Entry 8OQM (X-ray diffraction, 3.20 A resolution); this record covers chains C and D of the 4 polymer chains in the assembly.

Chain C (and D):
Name: Putative acyltransferase Rv0859
From: Mycobacterium tuberculosis H37Rv
Notes: EC 2.3.1.-; chain D of this document is another copy of the same molecule, construct and numbering; everything in this record applies to it too
UniProt: O53871 (Y0859_MYCTU); numbering as in UniProt (aligned over 1-403)
Amino-acid sequence (403 residues; numbered 1 to 403; the number before each row is that of its first residue):
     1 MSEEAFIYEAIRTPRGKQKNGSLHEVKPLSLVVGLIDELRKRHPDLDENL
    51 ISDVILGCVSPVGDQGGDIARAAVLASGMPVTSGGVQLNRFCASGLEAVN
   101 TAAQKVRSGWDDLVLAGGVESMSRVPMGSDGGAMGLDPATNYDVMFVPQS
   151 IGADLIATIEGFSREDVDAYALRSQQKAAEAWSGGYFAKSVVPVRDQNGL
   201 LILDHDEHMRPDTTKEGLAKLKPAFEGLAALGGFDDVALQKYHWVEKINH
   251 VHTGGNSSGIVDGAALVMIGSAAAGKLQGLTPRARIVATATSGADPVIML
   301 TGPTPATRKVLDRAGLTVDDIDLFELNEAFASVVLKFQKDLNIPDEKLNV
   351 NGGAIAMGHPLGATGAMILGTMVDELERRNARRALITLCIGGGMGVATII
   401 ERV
Not modelled in the structure: 1, 224-231 (chain D: 225-231)

How chain C and chain D interact:
Pairs across the interface (115):
  Ser2(C) - Met1(D)
  Ser2(C) - Ser2(D)
  Lys27(C) - Asp137(D)  salt bridge
  Leu29(C) - Ala133(D)  hydrophobic
  Leu29(C) - Thr140(D)
  Ser52(C) - Thr291(D)
  Asp53(C) - Arg90(D)  salt bridge
  Pro61(C) - Pro61(D)  hydrophobic
  Pro61(C) - Asp130(D)
  Val62(C) - Val62(D)  hydrophobic
  Val62(C) - Asp130(D)
  Gly63(C) - Asp130(D)  hydrogen bond (backbone-backbone)
  Gly63(C) - Gly132(D)  hydrogen bond (backbone-backbone)
  Gly66(C) - Asp130(D)
  Gly66(C) - Gly132(D)
  Gly66(C) - Ala133(D)
  Gly67(C) - Phe91(D)
  Gly67(C) - Asp130(D)  hydrogen bond (backbone-side chain)
  Gly67(C) - Gly132(D)
  Gly67(C) - Met134(D)
  Asp68(C) - Asn89(D)
  Asp68(C) - Arg90(D)
  Asp68(C) - Phe91(D)
  Arg71(C) - Gly392(D)  hydrogen bond (side chain-backbone)
  Arg71(C) - Gly393(D)
  Arg71(C) - Met394(D)
  Ala72(C) - Met134(D)  hydrophobic
  Leu75(C) - Met134(D)  hydrophobic
  Leu75(C) - Val144(D)  hydrophobic
  Val81(C) - Gly293(D)
  Val81(C) - Ala294(D)
  Val81(C) - Pro296(D)
  Val81(C) - Gly393(D)
  Thr82(C) - Ser292(D)
  Thr82(C) - Gly293(D)
  Gly84(C) - Arg90(D)
  Gly84(C) - Met394(D)
  Gly85(C) - Arg90(D)
  Gly85(C) - Met394(D)
  Val86(C) - Asn89(D)
  Val86(C) - Arg90(D)
  Gln87(C) - Gln87(D)
  Gln87(C) - Leu88(D)
  Gln87(C) - Asn89(D)  hydrogen bond (backbone-backbone)
  Leu88(C) - Gln87(D)
  Leu88(C) - Leu88(D)  hydrophobic
  Asn89(C) - Asp68(D)
  Asn89(C) - Val86(D)
  Asn89(C) - Gln87(D)  hydrogen bond (backbone-backbone)
  Arg90(C) - Asp53(D)  salt bridge
  Arg90(C) - Asp68(D)
  Arg90(C) - Gly84(D)
  Arg90(C) - Gly85(D)
  Arg90(C) - Val86(D)
  Phe91(C) - Gly67(D)
  Phe91(C) - Asp68(D)
  Glu97(C) - Lys105(D)  salt bridge
  Thr101(C) - Thr101(D)
  Thr101(C) - Lys105(D)  hydrogen bond
  Gln104(C) - Gln104(D)
  Gln104(C) - Lys105(D)  hydrogen bond
  Gln104(C) - Ser108(D)
  Gln104(C) - Trp110(D)
  Gln104(C) - Asp111(D)
  Lys105(C) - Glu97(D)  salt bridge
  Lys105(C) - Thr101(D)  hydrogen bond
  Lys105(C) - Gln104(D)  hydrogen bond
  Arg107(C) - Met1(D)  hydrogen bond (backbone-backbone)
  Arg107(C) - Ser108(D)  hydrogen bond (side chain-backbone)
  Arg107(C) - Trp110(D)
  Ser108(C) - Met1(D)
  Ser108(C) - Gln104(D)
  Ser108(C) - Arg107(D)  hydrogen bond (backbone-side chain)
  Gly109(C) - Met1(D)
  Trp110(C) - Gln104(D)
  Trp110(C) - Arg107(D)
  Trp110(C) - Ile286(D)  hydrophobic
  Trp110(C) - Val287(D)
  Trp110(C) - Ala288(D)  hydrophobic
  Trp110(C) - Thr289(D)
  Trp110(C) - Arg313(D)  hydrogen bond (backbone-side chain)
  Asp111(C) - Gln104(D)  hydrogen bond
  Asp130(C) - Pro61(D)
  Asp130(C) - Val62(D)
  Asp130(C) - Gly63(D)  hydrogen bond (backbone-backbone)
  Asp130(C) - Gly66(D)
  Asp130(C) - Gly67(D)  hydrogen bond (side chain-backbone)
  Gly132(C) - Gly63(D)  hydrogen bond (backbone-backbone)
  Gly132(C) - Gly66(D)
  Gly132(C) - Gly67(D)
  Ala133(C) - Leu29(D)  hydrophobic
  Ala133(C) - Gly66(D)
  Met134(C) - Ala72(D)  hydrophobic
  Met134(C) - Leu75(D)  hydrophobic
  Asp137(C) - Lys27(D)  salt bridge
  Ala139(C) - Lys27(D)
  Thr140(C) - Leu29(D)
  Val144(C) - Leu75(D)  hydrophobic
  Ile286(C) - Trp110(D)  hydrophobic
  Val287(C) - Trp110(D)
  Ala288(C) - Trp110(D)  hydrophobic
  Thr289(C) - Trp110(D)
  Thr291(C) - Ser52(D)  hydrogen bond (side chain-backbone)
  Thr291(C) - Asp111(D)
  Ser292(C) - Thr82(D)
  Gly293(C) - Val81(D)
  Gly293(C) - Thr82(D)
  Ala294(C) - Val81(D)
  Pro296(C) - Val81(D)
  Arg313(C) - Trp110(D)  hydrogen bond (side chain-backbone)
  Gly392(C) - Arg71(D)  hydrogen bond (backbone-side chain)
  Gly393(C) - Arg71(D)
  Met394(C) - Arg71(D)
  Met394(C) - Gly84(D)
  Met394(C) - Gly85(D)
Also at the interface, not in a pair above, chain C (60 interface residues in all): Asp64, Ala76, Asp112, Gly131, Asp295, Lys309
Also at the interface, not in a pair above, chain D (59 interface residues in all): Asp64, Ala76, Gly109, Gly131, Asp295, Lys309

Summary:
Chain C and chain D form an interface of 60 and 59 residues respectively, with 21 hydrogen bonds and 6 salt
bridges. Among the polar pairs are Lys27(C)-Asp137(D), Asp53(C)-Arg90(D) and Glu97(C)-Lys105(D).
Chain C and chain D are both Putative acyltransferase Rv0859 (Mycobacterium tuberculosis H37Rv); the
structure, Structure of Mycobacterium tuberculosis beta-oxidation trifunctional enzyme in complex with
Fragment-M-10, was determined by X-ray diffraction, deposited together with 8OPU, 8OPV, 8OPW, 8OPX, 8OPY, 8OQL
and 10 further entries.
